9BIA - chains A and F of the 6 polymer chains in the assembly; structure by electron microscopy, 3.00 A resolution.

Chain A:
Molecule: Ninjurin-1
Source organism: Mus musculus
UniProtKB: O70131 (NINJ1_MOUSE); numbering as in UniProt (aligned over 1-152)
Sequence (170 residues; row label = number of the first residue in the row):
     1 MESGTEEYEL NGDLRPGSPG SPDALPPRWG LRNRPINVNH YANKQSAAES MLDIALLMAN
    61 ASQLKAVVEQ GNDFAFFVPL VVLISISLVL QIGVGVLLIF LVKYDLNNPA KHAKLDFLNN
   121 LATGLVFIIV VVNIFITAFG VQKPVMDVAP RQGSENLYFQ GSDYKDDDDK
Unresolved in the structure: 1-32, 143-170
Construct notes: engineered mutation Gln45 (Lys in O70131); expression tag (153-170)
UniProt features mapped onto this chain:
  - region: Pro26 to Asn37 (N-terminal adhesion motif), His40 to Glu69 (Required to induce plasma membrane rupture), Lys44, Ser46 to Ala55 (Helix alpha1), Met58 to Phe74 (Helix alpha2)
  - site: Leu56, Leu57 (Cleavage)
  - modified residue: Met1 (N-acetylmethionine), Ser18 (Phosphoserine), Ser21 (Phosphoserine)
  - glycosylation: Asn60 (N-linked (GlcNAc...) asparagine)
  - mutagenesis: Ala42 (A42W: Disrupts the face-to-face homodimer, leading to increased ability to mediate plasma membrane rupture (cytolysis)), Asn43 to Ser46 (Abolished ability to induce plasma membrane rupture in response to death stimuli), Ser46 (S46A: Disrupts the face-to-face homodimer, leading to increased ability to mediate plasma membrane rupture (cytolysis)), Ala48 (A48S: Disrupts the face-to-face Decreased ability to mediate plasma membrane rupture (cytolysis)), Leu52 (L52N: Disrupts the face-to-face Decreased ability to mediate plasma membrane rupture (cytolysis)), Ala59 (A59C: Disrupts the face-to-face Slightly decreased ability to mediate plasma membrane rupture (cytolysis)), Asn60 (N60A/Q: Impaired N-glycosylation and reduced homooligomerization), Asn119 (N119Q: Disrupts the face-to-face homodimer, leading to increased ability to mediate plasma membrane rupture (cytolysis))
What the authors report for this chain:
  - self-association interface (contacts with another copy of this molecule): Asn33 to Ala55, Asn120
  - conformationally variable residues: Asn33 to Ala55
  - mutagenesis - K45Q (Kd 24 nM): increased binding to Nb538 (chain F)

Chain F:
Molecule: Nb538
Source organism: synthetic construct
Sequence (140 residues; numbered 1 to 140; the number before each row is that of its first residue):
     1 EVQLVESGGG LVQPGGSLRL SCAASGFNVY SSSYYYVGWV RRAPGKGEEL VARISPSYGY
    61 TYYADSVKGR FTISADTSKN TAYLQMNSLR AEDTAVYYCE VYIFGQYFES GQGTLVTVSS
   121 DKTHTGGSSG GSHHHHHHGS
Unresolved in the structure: 119-140
Disulfides: Cys22-Cys99

How chain A and chain F interact:
Pairs across the interface (9; chain A residue first):
  Asn33(A) - Leu50(F)
  Asn33(A) - Arg53(F)  hydrogen bond
  Arg34(A) - Tyr102(F)
  Pro35(A) - Arg53(F)
  Pro35(A) - Tyr102(F)
  Ile36(A) - Tyr34(F)
  Val38(A) - Tyr34(F)
  Asn107(A) - Phe104(F)
  Asn107(A) - Gly105(F)
Also at the interface, not in a pair above, chain A (8 interface residues in all): Asn37, Pro109
Also at the interface, not in a pair above, chain F (9 interface residues in all): Tyr36, Tyr62, Tyr107

Overview:
8 residues of chain A face 9 of chain F across their interface; the contacts include 1 hydrogen bond. Its one
hydrogen-bonded contact is Asn33(A)-Arg53(F). From UniProt: 9 mutagenesis sites on chain A. The paper reports
that K45Q of chain A increases binding to Nb538 (chain F); conformational variability at Asn33(A).
Here chain A is Ninjurin-1 (Mus musculus) and chain F is Nb538 (synthetic construct). Entry 9BIA (Cryo-EM
structure of NINJ1 K45Q bound to Nb538) was determined by electron microscopy.
